PDB entry 5KKH | X-ray diffraction, 2.12 A resolution | chains A and C of the 3 polymer chains in the assembly

[Chain A (and C)]
Protein: Bacteriorhodopsin-I
From: Haloquadratum walsbyi (strain DSM 16790 / HBSQ001)
Notes: chain C of this document is another copy of the same molecule, construct and numbering; everything in this record applies to it too
UniProt: Q18DH8 (BACR1_HALWD); residue numbers follow UniProt; this construct covers 1-254
Sequence (268 residues; numbered 1 to 268; the number before each row is that of its first residue):
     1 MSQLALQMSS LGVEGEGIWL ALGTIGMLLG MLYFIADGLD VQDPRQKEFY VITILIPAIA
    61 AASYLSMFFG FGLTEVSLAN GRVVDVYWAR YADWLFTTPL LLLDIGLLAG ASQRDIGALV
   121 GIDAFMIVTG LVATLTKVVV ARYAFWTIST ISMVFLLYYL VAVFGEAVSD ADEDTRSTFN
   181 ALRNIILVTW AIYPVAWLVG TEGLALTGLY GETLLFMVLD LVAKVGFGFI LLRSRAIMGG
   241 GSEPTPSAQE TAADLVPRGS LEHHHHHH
Unresolved in the structure: 1-10, 239-268
Covalent attachments: retinal (RET) linked to Lys-224
Construct notes: expression tag (255-268)
Ligand contacts: retinal (RET): Tyr-91, Trp-94, Thr-97, Thr-98, Leu-101, Met-126, Ile-127, Gly-130, Trp-146, Ser-149, Thr-150, Met-153, Trp-190, Tyr-193, Pro-194, Trp-197, Asp-220, Ala-223
Curated features (UniProtKB/Swiss-Prot):
  - site: Asp-93 (Primary proton acceptor)
  - modified residue: Gln-7 (Pyrrolidone carboxylic acid), Lys-224 (N6-(retinylidene)lysine)
  - mutagenesis: Met-126 (M126A: Large spectral blue shift, but no effect on pumping activity; when associated with A-149 and T-223), Ser-149 (S149A: Large spectral blue shift, but no effect on pumping activity; when associated with A-126 and T-223), Ala-223 (A223T: Large spectral blue shift, but no effect on pumping activity; when associated with A-126 and A-149)
Reported in the primary citation:
  - binding site for retinal: Lys-224

[Interface between chain A and chain C]
Contacting residue pairs (16):
  Arg-114(A) / Pro-44(C)
  Arg-114(A) / Arg-45(C)
  Arg-114(A) / Glu-48(C)  salt bridge
  Ala-118(A) / Val-51(C)  hydrophobic
  Gly-121(A) / Leu-55(C)
  Phe-125(A) / Ala-58(C)
  Phe-125(A) / Ala-62(C)  hydrophobic
  Val-132(A) / Phe-71(C)  hydrophobic
  Leu-135(A) / Phe-71(C)  hydrophobic
  Thr-136(A) / Phe-71(C)
  Val-138(A) / Phe-69(C)
  Ala-141(A) / Phe-69(C)  hydrophobic
  Phe-145(A) / Ala-62(C)
  Phe-145(A) / Leu-65(C)  hydrophobic
  Phe-145(A) / Ser-66(C)
  Ile-148(A) / Leu-65(C)  hydrophobic
Also at the interface, not in a pair above, chain A (14 interface residues in all): Thr-129, Val-140, Ala-144
Also at the interface, not in a pair above, chain C (12 interface residues in all): Ile-59

[Overview]
The interface between chain A and chain C involves 14 residues on one side and 12 on the other; the contacts
include 1 salt bridge. Its one salt-bridged contact is Arg-114(A)/Glu-48(C). Retinal is covalently linked to
Lys-224(A). Curated annotation (UniProt) lists 3 mutagenesis sites on chain A. The paper reports a binding
site for retinal at Lys-224(A).
Both chains are Bacteriorhodopsin-I (Haloquadratum walsbyi (strain DSM 16790 / HBSQ001)). Entry 5KKH
(2.1-Angstrom In situ Mylar structure of bacteriorhodopsin from Haloquadratum walsbyi (HwBR) at 100 K) was
determined by X-ray diffraction together with 5KKI, 5KKJ and 5KKK from the same study.
